PDB entry 7AFD | electron microscopy, 3.44 A resolution | chains 1 and S of the 9 polymer chains in the assembly

== Chain 1 ==
Molecule: 16SrRNA of the head domain (residue C931 to G1386)
Organism: Escherichia coli
Sequence (1541 nucleotides; each row starts with the number of its first residue):
     1 AAAUUGAAGA GUUUGAUCAU GGCUCAGAUU GAACGCUGGC GGCAGGCCUA ACACAUGCAA
    61 GUCGAACGGU AACAGGAAGA AGCUUGCUUC UUUGCUGACG AGUGGCGGAC GGGUGAGUAA
   121 UGUCUGGGAA ACUGCCUGAU GGAGGGGGAU AACUACUGGA AACGGUAGCU AAUACCGCAU
   181 AACGUCGCAA GACCAAAGAG GGGGACCUUC GGGCCUCUUG CCAUCGGAUG UGCCCAGAUG
   241 GGAUUAGCUA GUAGGUGGGG UAACGGCUCA CCUAGGCGAC GAUCCCUAGC UGGUCUGAGA
   301 GGAUGACCAG CCACACUGGA ACUGAGACAC GGUCCAGACU CCUACGGGAG GCAGCAGUGG
   361 GGAAUAUUGC ACAAUGGGCG CAAGCCUGAU GCAGCCAUGC CGCGUGUAUG AAGAAGGCCU
   421 UCGGGUUGUA AAGUACUUUC AGCGGGGAGG AAGGGAGUAA AGUUAAUACC UUUGCUCAUU
   481 GACGUUACCC GCAGAAGAAG CACCGGCUAA CUCCGUGCCA GCAGCCXCGG UAAUACGGAG
   541 GGUGCAAGCG UUAAUCGGAA UUACUGGGCG UAAAGCGCAC GCAGGCGGUU UGUUAAGUCA
   601 GAUGUGAAAU CCCCGGGCUC AACCUGGGAA CUGCAUCUGA UACUGGCAAG CUUGAGUCUC
   661 GUAGAGGGGG GUAGAAUUCC AGGUGUAGCG GUGAAAUGCG UAGAGAUCUG GAGGAAUACC
   721 GGUGGCGAAG GCGGCCCCCU GGACGAAGAC UGACGCUCAG GUGCGAAAGC GUGGGGAGCA
   781 AACAGGAUUA GAUACCCUGG UAGUCCACGC CGUAAACGAU GUCGACUUGG AGGUUGUGCC
   841 CUUGAGGCGU GGCUUCCGGA GCUAACGCGU UAAGUCGACC GCCUGGGGAG UACGGCCGCA
   901 AGGUUAAAAC UCAAAUGAAU UGACGGGGGC CCGCACAAGC GGUGGAGCAU GUGGUUUAAU
   961 UCGAUGXAAC GCGAAGAACC UUACCUGGUC UUGACAUCCA CGGAAGUUUU CAGAGAUGAG
  1021 AAUGUGCCUU CGGGAACCGU GAGACAGGUG CUGCAUGGCU GUCGUCAGCU CGUGUUGUGA
  1081 AAUGUUGGGU UAAGUCCCGC AACGAGCGCA ACCCUUAUCC UUUGUUGCCA GCGGUCCGGC
  1141 CGGGAACUCA AAGGAGACUG CCAGUGAUAA ACUGGAGGAA GGUGGGGAUG ACGUCAAGUC
  1201 AUCAUGGCCC UUACGACCAG GGCUACACAC GUGCUACAAU GGCGCAUACA AAGAGAAGCG
  1261 ACCUCGCGAG AGCAAGCGGA CCUCAUAAAG UGCGUCGUAG UCCGGAUUGG AGUCUGCAAC
  1321 UCGACUCCAU GAAGUCGGAA UCGCUAGUAA UCGUGGAUCA GAAUGCCACG GUGAAUACGU
  1381 UCCCGGCCUU GUACACACCG CCCGUXACAC CAUGGGAGUG GGUUGCAAAA GAAGUAGGUA
  1441 GCUUAACCUU CGGGAGGGCG CUUACCACUU UGUGAUUCAU GACUGGGGUG AAGUCGUAAC
  1501 AAGGUAACCG UAGGGGAACC UGCGGUUGGA UCACCUCCUU A
Disordered / not traced: 1-930, 1387-1541
Modified residues: PSU (pseudouridine-5'-monophosphate) at position 516, G7M (N7-methyl-guanosine-5'-monophosphate) at position 527, 2MG (2N-methylguanosine-5'-monophosphate) at position 966, 5MC (5-methylcytidine-5'-monophosphate) at position 967, 2MG (2N-methylguanosine-5'-monophosphate) at position 1207, 4OC (4n,o2'-methylcytidine-5'-monophosphate) at position 1401, 5MC (5-methylcytidine-5'-monophosphate) at position 1406, UR3 (3-methyluridine-5'-monophoshate) at position 1497, 2MG (2N-methylguanosine-5'-monophosphate) at position 1515, MA6 (6N-dimethyladenosine-5'-monophoshate) at position 1517, MA6 (6N-dimethyladenosine-5'-monophoshate) at position 1518
Bound ions: Mg2+ site 1 near A937 (its only coordinating residue here); Mg2+ site 2 near G944 (its only coordinating residue here); Mg2+ site 3: A964, U1199; Mg2+ site 4 near C972 (its only coordinating residue here); Mg2+ site 5 near C980 (its only coordinating residue here); Mg2+ site 6: C1054, A1197, G1198; Mg2+ site 7: C1054, A1197; Mg2+ site 8: U1085, U1086, G1099; Mg2+ site 9 near A1110 (its only coordinating residue here); Mg2+ site 10: C1158, G1184; Mg2+ site 11 near G1177 (its only coordinating residue here); Mg2+ site 12: C1303, G1304; 1 more Mg2+ sites not listed

== Chain S ==
Name: 30S ribosomal protein S19
Organism: Escherichia coli
Reference sequence: C3SQW2 (C3SQW2_ECOLX); numbering as in UniProt (aligned over 1-92)
Chain sequence (92 residues; numbered 1 to 92; the number before each row is that of its first residue):
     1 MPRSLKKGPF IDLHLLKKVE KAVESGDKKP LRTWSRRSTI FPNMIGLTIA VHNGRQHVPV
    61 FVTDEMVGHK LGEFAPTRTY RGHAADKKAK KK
Disordered / not traced: 1, 84-92

== Interface between chain 1 and chain S ==
Pairs across the interface - 58 pairs, chain 1 then chain S:
  U955(1) with His83(S), hydrogen bond to the sugar
  U956(1) with Tyr80(S), sugar contact
  U957(1) with Thr79(S), phosphate contact
  A958(1) with Gly54(S), base contact; Arg55(S), salt bridge to the phosphate; Thr77(S), hydrogen bond to the base
  A959(1) with Thr77(S), hydrogen bond to the base; Arg78(S), base contact
  U960(1) with Thr79(S), base contact
  U986(1) with Gly54(S), hydrogen bond to the sugar; Arg55(S), hydrogen bond to the sugar
  A1014(1) with His14(S), phosphate contact; Lys18(S), salt bridge to the phosphate; Trp34(S), stacking on the base
  A1219(1) with Trp34(S), sugar contact
  G1220(1) with Trp34(S), sugar contact; Arg36(S), phosphate contact; His52(S), hydrogen bond to the sugar; Gly54(S), base contact
  G1221(1) with Arg36(S), salt bridge to the phosphate; Gly54(S), sugar contact; Thr77(S), hydrogen bond to the phosphate
  G1222(1) with Thr77(S), phosphate contact; Arg78(S), salt bridge to the phosphate
  C1223(1) with Arg78(S), salt bridge to the phosphate
  A1225(1) with Arg78(S), sugar contact
  C1226(1) with Tyr80(S), hydrogen bond to the phosphate; His83(S), hydrogen bond to the base
  A1227(1) with Tyr80(S), phosphate contact; His83(S), stacking on the base
  G1312(1) with Pro2(S), base contact; Leu5(S), sugar contact
  U1313(1) with Pro2(S), base contact; Ser4(S), phosphate contact; Leu5(S), hydrogen bond to the phosphate
  C1314(1) with Pro2(S), hydrogen bond to the base; Ser4(S), phosphate contact; Lys6(S), salt bridge to the phosphate
  G1316(1) with Arg3(S), hydrogen bond to the base; Lys7(S), hydrogen bond to the base
  C1317(1) with Arg37(S), hydrogen bond to the base
  A1318(1) with Arg3(S), salt bridge to the phosphate; Lys7(S), salt bridge to the phosphate; Phe10(S), phosphate contact; Arg37(S), sugar contact
  A1319(1) with Arg3(S), salt bridge to the phosphate; Phe10(S), phosphate contact; Lys70(S), salt bridge to the phosphate
  C1320(1) with Arg36(S), hydrogen bond to the base; Lys70(S), salt bridge to the phosphate; Gly72(S), base contact; Glu73(S), sugar contact
  U1321(1) with Arg36(S), base contact; Thr77(S), sugar contact; Arg78(S), hydrogen bond to the sugar
  C1322(1) with Arg78(S), salt bridge to the phosphate
  G1323(1) with Pro2(S), base contact
  A1324(1) with Pro2(S), base contact
Other interface residues (no listed pair), chain 1 (31 interface residues in all): G954, U1224, U1315
Other interface residues (no listed pair), chain S (25 interface residues in all): Arg32, Gly82

== Summary ==
31 residues of chain 1 face 25 of chain S across their interface; the contacts include 16 hydrogen bonds, 12
salt bridges and 2 aromatic stacking contacts. Polar pairs include A958(1)-Thr77(S), A959(1)-Thr77(S) and
C1226(1)-His83(S). A964(1) and U1199(1) form the Mg2+ site 3.
Chain 1 is 16SrRNA of the head domain (residue C931 to G1386) and chain S is 30S ribosomal protein S19, both
from Escherichia coli; the structure, Bacterial 30S ribosomal subunit assembly complex state A (head domain),
was determined by electron microscopy, deposited together with 7AF3, 7AF5, 7AF8, 7AFA, 7AFH, 7AFI and 17
further entries.
